6H6F - chains A and F of the 6 polymer chains in the assembly; structure by electron microscopy, 3.72 A resolution.

# Chain A
Protein: TcdA1
Organism: Photorhabdus luminescens
UniProt: Q9RN43 (Q9RN43_PHOLU); residues 1-2516 here = UniProt positions 1-2516
Chain sequence (2516 residues; numbered 1 to 2516; the number before each row is that of its first residue):
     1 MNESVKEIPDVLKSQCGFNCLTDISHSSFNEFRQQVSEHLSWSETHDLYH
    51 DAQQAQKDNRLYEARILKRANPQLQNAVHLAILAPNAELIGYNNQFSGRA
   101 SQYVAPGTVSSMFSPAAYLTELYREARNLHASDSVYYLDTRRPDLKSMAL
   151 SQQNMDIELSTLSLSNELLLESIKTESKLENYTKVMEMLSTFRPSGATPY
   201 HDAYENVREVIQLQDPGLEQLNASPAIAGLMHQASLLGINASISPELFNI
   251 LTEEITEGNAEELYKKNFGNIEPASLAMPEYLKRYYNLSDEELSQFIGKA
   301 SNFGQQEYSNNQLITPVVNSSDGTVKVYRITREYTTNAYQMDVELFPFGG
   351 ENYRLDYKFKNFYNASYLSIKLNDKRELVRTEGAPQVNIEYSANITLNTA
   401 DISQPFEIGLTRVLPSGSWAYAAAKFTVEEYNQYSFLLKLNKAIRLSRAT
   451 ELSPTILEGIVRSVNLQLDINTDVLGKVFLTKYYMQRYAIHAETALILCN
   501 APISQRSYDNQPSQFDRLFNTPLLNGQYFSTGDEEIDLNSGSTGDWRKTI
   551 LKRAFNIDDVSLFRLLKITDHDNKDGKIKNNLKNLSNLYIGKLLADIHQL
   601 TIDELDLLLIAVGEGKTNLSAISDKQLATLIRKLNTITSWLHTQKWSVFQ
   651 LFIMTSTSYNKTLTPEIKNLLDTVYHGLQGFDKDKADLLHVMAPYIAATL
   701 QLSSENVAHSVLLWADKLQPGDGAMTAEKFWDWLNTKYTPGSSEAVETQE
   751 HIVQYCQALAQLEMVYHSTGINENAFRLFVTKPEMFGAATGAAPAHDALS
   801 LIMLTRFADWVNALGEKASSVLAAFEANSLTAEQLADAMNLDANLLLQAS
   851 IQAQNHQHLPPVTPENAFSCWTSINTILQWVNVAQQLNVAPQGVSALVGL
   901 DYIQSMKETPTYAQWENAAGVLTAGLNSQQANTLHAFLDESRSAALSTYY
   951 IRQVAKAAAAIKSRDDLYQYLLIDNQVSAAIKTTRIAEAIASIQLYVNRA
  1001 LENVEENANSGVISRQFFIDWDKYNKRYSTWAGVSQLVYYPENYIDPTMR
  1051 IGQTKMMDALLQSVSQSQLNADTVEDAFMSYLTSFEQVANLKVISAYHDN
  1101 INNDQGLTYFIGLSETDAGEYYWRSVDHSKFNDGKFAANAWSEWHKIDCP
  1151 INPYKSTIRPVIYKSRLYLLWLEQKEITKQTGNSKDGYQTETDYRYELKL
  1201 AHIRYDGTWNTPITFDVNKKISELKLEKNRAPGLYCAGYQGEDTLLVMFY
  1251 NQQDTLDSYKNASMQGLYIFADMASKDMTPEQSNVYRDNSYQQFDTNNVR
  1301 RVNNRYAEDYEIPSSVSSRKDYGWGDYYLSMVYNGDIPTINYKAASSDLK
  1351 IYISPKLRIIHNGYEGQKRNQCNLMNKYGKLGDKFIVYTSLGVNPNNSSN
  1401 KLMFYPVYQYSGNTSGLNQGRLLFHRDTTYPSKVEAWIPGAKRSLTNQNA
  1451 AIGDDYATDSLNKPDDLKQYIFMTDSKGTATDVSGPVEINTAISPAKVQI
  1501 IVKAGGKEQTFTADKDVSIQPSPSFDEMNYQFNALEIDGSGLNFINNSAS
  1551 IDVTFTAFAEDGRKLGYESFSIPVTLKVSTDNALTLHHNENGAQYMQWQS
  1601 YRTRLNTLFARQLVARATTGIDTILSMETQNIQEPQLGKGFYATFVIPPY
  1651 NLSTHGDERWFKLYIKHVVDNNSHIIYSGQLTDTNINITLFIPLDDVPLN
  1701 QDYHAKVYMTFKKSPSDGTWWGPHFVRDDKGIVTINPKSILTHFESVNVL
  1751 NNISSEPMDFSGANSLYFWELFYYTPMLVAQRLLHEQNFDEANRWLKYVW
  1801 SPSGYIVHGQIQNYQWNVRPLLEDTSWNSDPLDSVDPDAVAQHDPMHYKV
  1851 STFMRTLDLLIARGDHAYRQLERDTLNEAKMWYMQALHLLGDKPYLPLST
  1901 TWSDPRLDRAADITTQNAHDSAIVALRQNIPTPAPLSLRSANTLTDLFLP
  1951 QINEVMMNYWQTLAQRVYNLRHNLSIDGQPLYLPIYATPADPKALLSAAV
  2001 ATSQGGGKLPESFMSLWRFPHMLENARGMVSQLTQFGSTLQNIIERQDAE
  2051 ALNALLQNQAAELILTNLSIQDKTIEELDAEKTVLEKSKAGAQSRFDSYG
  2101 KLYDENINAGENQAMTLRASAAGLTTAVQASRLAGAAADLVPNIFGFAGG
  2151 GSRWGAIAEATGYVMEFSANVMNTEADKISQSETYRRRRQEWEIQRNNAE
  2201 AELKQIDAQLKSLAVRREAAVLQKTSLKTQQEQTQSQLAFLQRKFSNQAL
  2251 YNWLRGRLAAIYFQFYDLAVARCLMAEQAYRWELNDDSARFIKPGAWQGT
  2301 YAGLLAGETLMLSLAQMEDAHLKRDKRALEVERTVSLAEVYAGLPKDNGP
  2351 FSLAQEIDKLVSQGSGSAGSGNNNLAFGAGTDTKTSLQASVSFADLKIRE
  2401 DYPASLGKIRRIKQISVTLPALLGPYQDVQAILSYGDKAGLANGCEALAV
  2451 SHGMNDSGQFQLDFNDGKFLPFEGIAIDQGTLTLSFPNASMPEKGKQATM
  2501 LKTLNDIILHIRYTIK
Unresolved in the structure: 1-40, 1180-1189, 1931-1942

# Chain F
Protein: TcdB2, TccC3
Organism: Photorhabdus luminescens
UniProt: chimeric construct of Q8GF99, Q8GF97: residues 1-1479 from Q8GF99 (Q8GF99_PHOLU) positions 1-1474 (offset varies); residues 1480-2339 from Q8GF97 positions 1-860 (UniProt number = residue number - 1479); residues 2340-2439 from Q8GF97 positions 861-960 (UniProt number = residue number - 1479)
Chain sequence (2434 residues; row label = number of the first residue in the row; note: 5 numbers in that range are skipped by the numbering (no residue carries them; nothing is unmodelled there)):
     1 MQNSQDFSITELSLPKGGGAITGMGEALTPTGPDGMAALSLPLPISAGRG
    51 YAPAFTLNYNSGAGNSPFGLGWDCNVMTIRRRTHFGVPHYDETDTFLGPE
   101 GEVLVVADQPRDESTLQGINLGATFTVTGYRSRLESHFSRLEYWQPKTTG
   151 KTDFWLIYSPDGQVHLLGKSPQARISNPSQTTQTAQWLLEASVSSRGEQI
   201 YYQYRAEDDTGCEADEITHHLQATAQRYLHIVYYGNRTASETLPGLDGSA
   251 PSQADWLFYLVFDYGERSNNLKTPPAFSTTGSWLCRQDRFSRYEYGFEIR
   301 TRRLCRQVLMYHHLQALDSKITEHNGPTLVSRLILNYDESAIASTLVFVR
   351 RVGHEQDGNVVTLPPLELAYQDFSPRHHAHWQPMDVLANFNAIQRWQLVD
   401 LKGEGLPGLLYQDKGAWWYRSAQRLGEIGSDAVTWEKMQPLSVIPSLQSN
   451 ASLVDINGDGQLDWVITGPGLRGYHSQRPDGSWTRFTPLNALPVEYTHPR
   501 AQLADLMGAGLSDLVLIGPKSVRLYANTRDGFAKGKDVVQSGDITLPVPG
   551 ADPRKLVAFSDVLGSGQAHLVEVSATKVTCWPNLGRGRFGQPITLPGFSQ
   601 PATEFNPAQVYLADLDGSGPTDLIYVHTNRLDIFLNKSGNGFAEPVTLRF
   651 PEGLRFDHTCQLQMADVQGLGVASLILSVPHMSPHHWRCDLTNMKPWLLN
   701 EMNNNMGVHHTLRYRSSSQFWLDEKAAALTTGQTPVCYLPFPIHTLWQTE
   751 TEDEISGNKLVTTLRYARGAWDGREREFRGFGYVEQTDSHQLAQGNAPER
   801 TPPALTKNWYATGLPVIDNALSTEYWRDDQAFAGFSPRFTTWQDNKDVPL
   851 TPEDDNSRYWFNRALKGQLLRSELYGLDDSTNKHVPYTVTEFRSQVRRLQ
   901 HTDSRYPVLWSSVVESRNYHYERIASDPQCSQNITLSSDRFGQPLKQLSV
   951 QYPRRQQPAINLYPDTLPDKLLANSYDDQQRQLRLTYQQSSWHHLTNNTV
  1001 RVLGLPDSTRSDIFTYGAENVPAGGLNLELLSDKNSLIADDKPREYLGQQ
  1051 KTAYTDGQNTTPLQTPTRQALIAFTETTVFNQSTLSAFNGSIPSDKLSTT
  1101 LEQAGYQQTNYLFPRTGEDKVWVAHHGYTDYGTAAQFWRPQKQSNTQLTG
  1151 KITLIWDANYCVVVQTRDAAGLTTSAKYDWRFLTPVQLTDINDNQHLITL
  1201 DALGRPITLRFWGTENGKMTGYSSPEKASFSPPSDVNAAIELKKPLPVAQ
  1251 CQVYAPESWMPVLSQKTFNRLAEQDWQKLYNARIITEDGRICTLAYRRWV
  1301 QSQKAIPQLISLLNNGPRLPPHSLTLTTDRYDHDPEQQIRQQVVFSDGFG
  1351 RLLQAAARHEAGMARQRNEDGSLIINVQHTENRWAVTGRTEYDNKGQPIR
  1401 TYQPYFLNDWRYVSNDSARQEKEAYADTHVYDPIGREIKVITAKGWFRRT
  1451 LFTPWFTVNEDENDTAAEVK
  1476 KVKMMKNIDPKLYQKTPTVSVYDNRGLIIRNIDFHRTTANGDPDTRITRH
  1526 QYDIHGHLNQSIDPRLYEAKQTNNTIKPNFLWQYDLTGNPLCTESIDAGR
  1576 TVTLNDIEGRPLLTVTATGVIQTRQYETSSLPGRLLSVAEQTPEEKTSRI
  1626 TERLIWAGNTEAEKDHNLAGQCVRHYDTAGVTRLESLSLTGTVLSQSSQL
  1676 LIDTQEANWTGDNETVWQNMLADDIYTTLSTFDATGALLTQTDAKGNIQR
  1726 LAYDVAGQLNGSWLTLKGQTEQVIIKSLTYSAAGQKLREEHGNDVITEYS
  1776 YEPETQRLIGIKTRRPSDTKVLQDLRYEYDPVGNVISIRNDAEATRFWHN
  1826 QKVMPENTYTYDSLYQLISATGREMANIGQQSHQFPSPALPSDNNTYTNY
  1876 TRTYTYDRGGNLTKIQHSSPATQNNYTTNITVSNRSNRAVLSTLTEDPAQ
  1926 VDALFDAGGHQNTLISGQNLNWNTRGELQQVTLVKRDKGANDDREWYRYS
  1976 GDGRRMLKINEQQASNNAQTQRVTYLPNLELRLTQNSTATTEDLQVITVG
  2026 EAGRAQVRVLHWESGKPEDIDNNQLRYSYDNLIGSSQLELDSEGQIISEE
  2076 EYYPYGGTALWAARNQTEASYKTIRYSGKERDATGLYYYGYRYYQPWIGR
  2126 WLSSAPAGTIDGLNLYRMVRNNPVTLLDPDGLMPTIAERIAALKKNKVTD
  2176 SAPSPANATNVAINIRPPVAPKPSLPKASTSSQPTTHPIGAANIKPTTSG
  2226 SSIVAPLSPVGNKSTSEISLPESAQSSSSSTTSTNLQKKSFTLYRADNRS
  2276 FEEMQSKFPEGFKAWTPLDTKMARQFASIFIGQKDTSNLPKETVKNISTW
  2326 GAKPKLKDLSNYIKYTKDKSTVWVSTAINTEAGGQSSGAPLHKIDMDLYE
  2376 FAIDGQKLNPLPEGRTKNMVPSLLLDTPQIETSSIIALNHGPVNDAEISF
  2426 LTTIPLKNVKPHKR
Unresolved in the structure: 1-31, 1476-1481, 2161-2439
Construct notes: engineered mutation A2130 (Asp651 in Q8GF97)

# Chain A / chain F interface
Pairs across the interface (37; chain A residue first):
  L2419(A) - V494(F)
  P2420(A) - E495(F)
  P2420(A) - R523(F)
  P2420(A) - Y525(F)
  A2421(A) - P493(F)
  A2421(A) - V494(F)  hydrogen bond (backbone-backbone)
  L2422(A) - L492(F)
  L2422(A) - P493(F)  hydrophobic
  L2422(A) - Y525(F)  hydrophobic
  L2422(A) - F532(F)
  L2422(A) - A533(F)
  L2422(A) - K534(F)
  L2423(A) - R472(F)
  L2423(A) - A491(F)
  L2423(A) - L492(F)  hydrogen bond (backbone-backbone)
  L2423(A) - V494(F)  hydrophobic
  G2424(A) - R472(F)  hydrogen bond (backbone-side chain)
  P2425(A) - G470(F)
  P2425(A) - L471(F)  hydrogen bond (backbone-backbone)
  P2425(A) - R472(F)  hydrogen bond (backbone-backbone)
  P2425(A) - P488(F)
  P2425(A) - L489(F)
  Y2426(A) - F486(F)
  Y2426(A) - P488(F)
  Q2427(A) - R472(F)  hydrogen bond (backbone-side chain)
  H2452(A) - P469(F)
  H2452(A) - V494(F)
  G2453(A) - V494(F)
  M2454(A) - V494(F)
  M2454(A) - E495(F)
  M2454(A) - T497(F)
  M2454(A) - H498(F)
  K2502(A) - K534(F)  hydrogen bond (backbone-side chain)
  T2503(A) - K534(F)
  N2505(A) - K534(F)
  N2505(A) - G535(F)  hydrogen bond (side chain-backbone)
  I2508(A) - R523(F)
Other interface residues (no listed pair), chain F (22 interface residues in all): N490, K536

# Overview
The interface between chain A and chain F involves 16 residues on one side and 22 on the other; the contacts
include 8 hydrogen bonds. Among the polar pairs are G2424(A)-R472(F), Q2427(A)-R472(F) and K2502(A)-K534(F).
Here chain A is TcdA1 and chain F is TcdB2, TccC3, both from Photorhabdus luminescens. Entry 6H6F (PTC3
holotoxin complex from Photorhabdus luminiscens - Mutant TcC-D651A) was determined by electron microscopy
(same publication as 6H6E and 6H6G).
